8Z25 - chain A; structure by X-ray diffraction, 1.72 A resolution.

Chain A:
Name: Galectin-3
Source organism: Homo sapiens
UniProtKB: P17931 (LEG3_HUMAN); numbering as in UniProt (aligned over 72-250)
Chain sequence (179 residues; numbered 72 to 250; the number before each row is that of its first residue):
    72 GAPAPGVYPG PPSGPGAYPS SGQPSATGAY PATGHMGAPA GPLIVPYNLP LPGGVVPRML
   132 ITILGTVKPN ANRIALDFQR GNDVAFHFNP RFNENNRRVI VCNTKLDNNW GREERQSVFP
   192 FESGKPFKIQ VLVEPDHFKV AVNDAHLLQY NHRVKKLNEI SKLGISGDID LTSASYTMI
Not modelled in the structure: 72-112
Sequence notes: engineered mutation H106 (Pro in P17931), M107 (Tyr in P17931)
Ligand contacts: A1L0R (5-[(2S,3R,4R,5R,6R)-4-[4-[4-bromanyl-2,3-bis(fluoranyl)phenyl]-1,2,3-triazol-1-yl]-6-(hydroxymethyl)-3,5-bis(oxidanyl)oxan-2-yl]-4-[5-chloranyl-2-(trifluoromethyl)phenyl]-2-methyl-1,2,4-triazole-3-thione): R144, I145, A146, H158, N160, R162, V172, N174, W181, G182, E184, S237, G238
Swiss-Prot annotation at these positions:
  - motif: K226 to D241 (Nuclear export signal)
  - binding site (a beta-D-galactoside): W181 to Q187
  - modified residue: S188 (Phosphoserine)

Overview:
Chain A binds compound A1L0R. Curated annotation (UniProt) lists 7 beta-D-galactoside-binding residues.
Chain A is Galectin-3 (Homo sapiens); the structure, Crystal structure of mouse Galectin-3 in complex with
small molecule inhibitor, was determined by X-ray diffraction, deposited together with 8Z1S, 8Z1T and 8ZUV.
